6CFW - chains J and N of the 14 polymer chains in the assembly; structure by electron microscopy, 3.70 A resolution.

[Chain J]
Name: Probable membrane-bound hydrogenase subunit mbhJ
Organism: Pyrococcus furiosus (strain ATCC 43587 / DSM 3638 / JCM 8422 / Vc1)
Notes: EC 1.12.7.2
UniProt: Q8U0Z8 (MBHJ_PYRFU); residue numbers follow UniProt; this construct covers 1-167
Chain sequence (167 residues; each row starts with the number of its first residue):
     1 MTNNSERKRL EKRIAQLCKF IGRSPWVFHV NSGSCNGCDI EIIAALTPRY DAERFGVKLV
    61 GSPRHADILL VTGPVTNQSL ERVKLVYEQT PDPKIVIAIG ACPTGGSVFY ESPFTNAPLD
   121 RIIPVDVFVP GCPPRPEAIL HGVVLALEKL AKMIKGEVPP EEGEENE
Unresolved in the structure: 1-12, 156-167
Curated features (UniProtKB/Swiss-Prot):
  - binding site ([4Fe-4S] cluster): C35, C38, C102, C132
Residues lining bound ligands: 4Fe-4S cluster (SF4): S34, C35, G37, C38, G100, A101, C102, S107, C132, P133

[Chain N]
Name: NADH-plastoquinone oxidoreductase subunit
Organism: Pyrococcus furiosus COM1
UniProt: I6U851 (I6U851_9EURY); residues 1-139 here = UniProt positions 1-139
Chain sequence (139 residues; numbered 1 to 139; the number before each row is that of its first residue):
     1 MIRLPLLPTV IKNLFKKPAT NPFPKTEPVP VPEDFRGKLV YNVDKCVGCR MCVTVCPAGV
    61 FVYLPEIRKV TLWIGRCVMC KQCVDVCPTA ALQMSDEFLL ASYDKYDAKL IYLTPEEAED
   121 IKKKLEEANK AKAEKQASK
Unresolved in the structure: 1, 123-139
Residues lining bound ligands:
  - 4Fe-4S cluster (SF4), molecule 1: L39, C56, P57, A58, V60, F61, C77, V78, M79, C80, K81, Q82, C83
  - 4Fe-4S cluster (SF4), molecule 2: C46, V47, G48, C49, R50, M51, C52, V70, C87, P88, T89, L92

[How chain J and chain N interact]
Pairs across the interface - 34 pairs, chain J then chain N:
  P48(J) - A19(N)
  P48(J) - T20(N)
  R49(J) - T20(N)
  R49(J) - N21(N)
  D51(J) - T20(N)
  R54(J) - N21(N)
  R54(J) - P22(N)
  R54(J) - F23(N)
  A101(J) - C77(N)
  T104(J) - W73(N)
  G105(J) - R76(N)
  G106(J) - R76(N)
  S107(J) - A58(N)
  S107(J) - V78(N)
  Y110(J) - G59(N)
  D120(J) - K105(N)  salt bridge
  D126(J) - Y103(N)
  V127(J) - S102(N)
  V127(J) - Y103(N)  hydrophobic
  F128(J) - A101(N)
  F128(J) - S102(N)  hydrogen bond (backbone-backbone)
  F128(J) - K105(N)
  V129(J) - A101(N)  hydrophobic
  P130(J) - L100(N)
  C132(J) - V78(N)  hydrophobic
  R135(J) - V29(N)
  R135(J) - F35(N)
  R135(J) - F98(N)
  E137(J) - F23(N)
  E137(J) - V29(N)
  A138(J) - F98(N)
  H141(J) - A101(N)
  L145(J) - Y103(N)
  K149(J) - Y103(N)
Interface residues without a listed pair, chain J (29 interface residues in all): Y50, F55, V108, P118, G131, G142
Interface residues without a listed pair, chain N (27 interface residues in all): P24, P28, P57, G75, M79, L99, D104, L110

[Overview]
Chain J and chain N form an interface of 29 and 27 residues respectively; the contacts include 1 hydrogen bond
and 1 salt bridge. Polar pairs include D120(J)-K105(N) and F128(J)-S102(N). Bound to chain J: 4Fe-4S cluster.
Bound to chain N: 4Fe-4S cluster.
Chain J is Probable membrane-bound hydrogenase subunit mbhJ (Pyrococcus furiosus (strain ATCC 43587 / DSM 3638
/ JCM 8422 / Vc1)) and chain N is NADH-plastoquinone oxidoreductase subunit (Pyrococcus furiosus COM1); the
structure, cryoEM structure of a respiratory membrane-bound hydrogenase, was determined by electron
microscopy.
